PDB entry 6WZW | X-ray diffraction, 1.69 A resolution | chain A

# Chain A
Name: Histone-lysine N-methyltransferase ASH1L
Source organism: Homo sapiens
Notes: EC 2.1.1.-, 2.1.1.359
Reference sequence: Q9NR48 (ASH1L_HUMAN); residues 2069-2288 here correspond to UniProt positions 2074-2293 (UniProt number = residue number + 5)
Sequence (226 residues; row label = number of the first residue in the row):
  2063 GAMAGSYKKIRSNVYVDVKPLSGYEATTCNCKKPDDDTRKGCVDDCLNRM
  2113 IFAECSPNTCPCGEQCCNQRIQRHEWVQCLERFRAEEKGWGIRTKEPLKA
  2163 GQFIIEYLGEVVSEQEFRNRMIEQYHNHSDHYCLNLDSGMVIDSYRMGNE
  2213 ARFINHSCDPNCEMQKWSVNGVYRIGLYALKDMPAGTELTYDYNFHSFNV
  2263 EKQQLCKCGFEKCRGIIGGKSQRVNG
Disordered / not traced: 2284-2288
Sequence notes: expression tag (2063-2068)
Bound ions: Zn2+ site 1: Cys2091, Cys2093, Cys2104, Cys2108; Zn2+ site 2: Cys2104, Cys2117, Cys2122, Cys2128; Zn2+ site 3: Cys2220, Cys2268, Cys2270, Cys2275
Residues lining bound ligands:
  - S-adenosylmethionine (SAM): Glu2149, Lys2150, Gly2151, Trp2152, Ser2191, Asp2192, His2193, Tyr2194, Arg2214, Phe2215, Ile2216, Asn2217, His2218, Tyr2255, Gln2266, Leu2267, Cys2268, Lys2269, Cys2270, Ile2279
  - UG7 (N-{[3-(3-carbamothioylphenyl)-1-{1-[(trifluoromethyl)sulfonyl]piperidin-4-yl}-1H-indol-6-yl]methyl}azetidine-3-carboxamide): His2193, Tyr2194, Cys2195, Asn2197, Tyr2255, Asn2256, Phe2257, Ser2259, Phe2260, Asn2261, Val2262, Glu2263, Lys2264, Gln2265, Gln2266, Ile2278, Ile2279, Gly2280, Gly2281
From the paper describing this entry:
  - mutagenesis - S2259M: abolished binding to 1
  - binding site for UG7: His2193, Asn2256, Phe2257, Asn2261, Glu2263, Gln2265, Ile2278, Gly2280, Gly2281

# In short
Chain A binds S-adenosylmethionine and compound UG7. Cys2091, Cys2093, Cys2104 and Cys2108 form the Zn2+ site
1. Cys2104, Cys2117, Cys2122 and Cys2128 coordinate Zn2+ site 2. The paper reports a binding site for UG7 at
His2193, Asn2256 and Phe2257 among others; S2259M abolishes binding to 1.
Chain A is Histone-lysine N-methyltransferase ASH1L (Homo sapiens); the structure, Ash1L SET domain in complex
with AS-85, was determined by X-ray diffraction (same publication as 6X0P).
